Entry 8FS7 (electron microscopy, 2.85 A resolution); this record covers chains C and D of the 11 polymer chains in the assembly.

# Chain C
Molecule: Replication factor C subunit 3
Organism: Saccharomyces cerevisiae
UniProtKB: P38629 (RFC3_YEAST); residue numbers follow UniProt; this construct covers 1-336
Amino-acid sequence (336 residues; each row starts with the number of its first residue):
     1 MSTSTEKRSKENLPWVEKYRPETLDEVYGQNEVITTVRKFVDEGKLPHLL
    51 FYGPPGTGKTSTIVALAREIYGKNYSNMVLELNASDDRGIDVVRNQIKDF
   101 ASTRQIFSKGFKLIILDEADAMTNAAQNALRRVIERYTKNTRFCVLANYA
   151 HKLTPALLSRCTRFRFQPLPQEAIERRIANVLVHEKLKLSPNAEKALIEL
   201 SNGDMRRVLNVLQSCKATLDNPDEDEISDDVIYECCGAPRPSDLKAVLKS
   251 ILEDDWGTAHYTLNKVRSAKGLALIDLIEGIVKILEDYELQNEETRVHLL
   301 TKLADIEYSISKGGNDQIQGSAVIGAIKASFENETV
Disordered / not traced: 1-8, 336
Metal / ion sites: Mg2+: T60 (together with ATP-gamma-S)
Small-molecule neighbours:
  - ATP-gamma-S (AGS; phosphothiophosphoric acid-adenylate ester), molecule 1: V16, E17, Y19, R20, P21, E26, V27, Y28, Q30, P54, P55, G56, T57, G58, K59, T60, S61, N148, L169, R177, M205, R206, L209
  - ATP-gamma-S (AGS), molecule 2: R131, E135, A156, R160
Curated features (UniProtKB/Swiss-Prot):
  - binding site (ATP): V16 to Y19, R20, Y28, G53 to S61, N148, R206
  - modified residue: S2 (N-acetylserine)
From the paper describing this entry:
  - binding site for Template strand: I90, R94, T123

# Chain D
Molecule: Replication factor C subunit 2
Organism: Saccharomyces cerevisiae
UniProtKB: P40348 (RFC2_YEAST); residue numbers follow UniProt; this construct covers 1-353
Amino-acid sequence (353 residues; numbered 1 to 353; the number before each row is that of its first residue):
     1 MFEGFGPNKKRKISKLAAEQSLAQQPWVEKYRPKNLDEVTAQDHAVTVLK
    51 KTLKSANLPHMLFYGPPGTGKTSTILALTKELYGPDLMKSRILELNASDE
   101 RGISIVREKVKNFARLTVSKPSKHDLENYPCPPYKIIILDEADSMTADAQ
   151 SALRRTMETYSGVTRFCLICNYVTRIIDPLASRCSKFRFKALDASNAIDR
   201 LRFISEQENVKCDDGVLERILDISAGDLRRGITLLQSASKGAQYLGDGKN
   251 ITSTQVEELAGVVPHDILIEIVEKVKSGDFDEIKKYVNTFMKSGWSAASV
   301 VNQLHEYYITNDNFDTNFKNQISWLLFTTDSRLNNGTNEHIQLLNLLVKI
   351 SQL
Disordered / not traced: 1-23
Metal / ion sites: Mg2+: T72 (together with ATP-gamma-S)
Small-molecule neighbours:
  - ATP-gamma-S (AGS; phosphothiophosphoric acid-adenylate ester), molecule 1: V28, E29, Y31, R32, P33, E38, V39, T40, Q42, P67, G68, T69, G70, K71, T72, S73, N171, L192, R200, L228, R229, I232
  - ATP-gamma-S (AGS), molecule 2: R154, E158, P179, R183
Curated features (UniProtKB/Swiss-Prot):
  - binding site (ATP): V28, R32, G65 to S73, N171, R229
  - modified residue: M1 (N-acetylmethionine)
From the paper describing this entry:
  - binding site for Template strand: I103, R107

# Interface between chain C and chain D
Contacting residue pairs (88):
  N12(C) with A56(D); P133(D); R165(D), hydrogen bond (backbone-side chain)
  L13(C) with N57(D); S161(D); G162(D); R165(D)
  P14(C) with L58(D); P59(D), hydrophobic; S161(D); R165(D)
  E17(C) with E158(D); S161(D)
  R20(C) with E158(D), salt bridge
  P55(C) with P179(D), hydrophobic
  T60(C) with R155(D)
  E81(C) with R155(D), salt bridge
  N83(C) with R155(D)
  A84(C) with R107(D); S151(D); A152(D)
  S85(C) with R107(D); K111(D), hydrogen bond (backbone-side chain); A152(D); T156(D)
  D86(C) with K111(D), salt bridge
  D87(C) with R107(D), salt bridge
  D117(C) with R155(D), salt bridge
  E118(C) with R154(D), salt bridge; R155(D); R183(D), salt bridge
  N148(C) with R154(D), hydrogen bond
  D204(C) with S182(D), hydrogen bond
  R206(C) with E158(D), salt bridge; S182(D); R183(D)
  R207(C) with K186(D)
  N210(C) with S182(D), hydrogen bond (side chain-backbone); R183(D); C184(D); S185(D)
  Q213(C) with N57(D), hydrogen bond (side chain-backbone); P59(D)
  S214(C) with S185(D); F187(D)
  A217(C) with K51(D)
  L219(C) with K51(D), hydrogen bond (backbone-side chain)
  D220(C) with K51(D)
  E234(C) with H44(D)
  G237(C) with R188(D), hydrogen bond (backbone-side chain)
  W256(C) with I309(D), hydrophobic; T316(D); K319(D); N320(D), hydrogen bond; S323(D)
  S268(C) with D193(D)
  K270(C) with K190(D), hydrogen bond (backbone-side chain)
  G271(C) with R188(D), hydrogen bond (backbone-side chain); K190(D)
  L272(C) with R188(D)
  A273(C) with R188(D)
  K302(C) with W324(D)
  D305(C) with F327(D)
  I306(C) with F327(D), hydrophobic
  S309(C) with F327(D); S331(D), hydrogen bond
  S311(C) with Y172(D); T174(D)
  K312(C) with N334(D); N335(D)
  G313(C) with N334(D)
  G314(C) with N334(D)
  N315(C) with N302(D), hydrogen bond; D330(D), hydrogen bond (backbone-side chain)
  Q317(C) with H305(D)
  I318(C) with V301(D), hydrophobic; H305(D); L326(D); F327(D), hydrophobic
  S321(C) with H305(D), hydrogen bond; S323(D), hydrogen bond (backbone-side chain)
  A322(C) with F327(D), hydrophobic
  G325(C) with N320(D); S323(D)
  K328(C) with N320(D)
  A329(C) with N320(D)
  E332(C) with T316(D); N320(D), hydrogen bond
Interface residues without a listed pair, chain C (58 interface residues in all): E11, W15, Y149, T218, C235, H260, D276, Q319
Interface residues without a listed pair, chain D (49 interface residues in all): V48, H60, D178, N317

# Summary
58 residues of chain C and 49 residues of chain D are in contact; the contacts include 17 hydrogen bonds and 8
salt bridges. Among the polar pairs are R20(C)-E158(D), E81(C)-R155(D) and D86(C)-K111(D). From the paper: a
binding site for Template strand at I90(C), R94(C) and I103(D) among others.
Chain C is Replication factor C subunit 3 and chain D is Replication factor C subunit 2, both from
Saccharomyces cerevisiae; the structure, Structure of S. cerevisiae Rad24-RFC loading the 9-1-1 clamp onto a
10-nt gapped DNA in step ..., was determined by electron microscopy (same publication as 8FS3, 8FS4, 8FS5,
8FS6 and 8FS8).
